9CXC - chains B and L of the 7 polymer chains in the assembly; structure by electron microscopy, 3.30 A resolution.

[Chain B]
Protein: Gamma-aminobutyric acid receptor subunit alpha-1
From: Homo sapiens
UniProt: P14867 (GBRA1_HUMAN); residues 1-429 here correspond to UniProt positions 28-456 (UniProt number = residue number + 27)
Chain sequence (429 residues; row label = number of the first residue in the row):
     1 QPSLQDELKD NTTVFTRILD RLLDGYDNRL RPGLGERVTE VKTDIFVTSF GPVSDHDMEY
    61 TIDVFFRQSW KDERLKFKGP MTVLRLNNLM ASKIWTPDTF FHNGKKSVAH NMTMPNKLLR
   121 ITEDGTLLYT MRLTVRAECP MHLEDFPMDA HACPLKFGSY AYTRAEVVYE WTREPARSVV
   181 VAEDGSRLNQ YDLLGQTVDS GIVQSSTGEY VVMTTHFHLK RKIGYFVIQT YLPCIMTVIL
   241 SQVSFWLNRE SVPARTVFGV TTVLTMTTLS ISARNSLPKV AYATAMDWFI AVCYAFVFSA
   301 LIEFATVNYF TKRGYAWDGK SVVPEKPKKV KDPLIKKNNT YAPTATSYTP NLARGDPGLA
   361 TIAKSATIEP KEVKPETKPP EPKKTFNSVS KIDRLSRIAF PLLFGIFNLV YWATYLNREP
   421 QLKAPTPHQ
Not modelled in the structure: 1-9, 312-387, 419-429
UniProt features mapped onto this chain:
  - binding site (4-aminobutanoate): Arg67, Thr130
  - binding site (3alpha-hydroxy-5alpha-pregnan-11,20-dione): Trp246
  - glycosylation (N-linked (GlcNAc...) asparagine): Asn11, Asn111
Disulfides: Cys139-Cys153
Glycans and other covalent adducts: N-acetylglucosamine (NAG) linked to Asn111
Ligand contacts:
  - gamma-amino-butanoic acid (ABU): Phe65, Arg67, Leu118, Thr130
  - PIO ([(2R)-2-octanoyloxy-3-[oxidanyl-[(1R,2R,3S,4R,5R,6S)-2,3,6-tris(oxidanyl)-4,5-diphosphonooxy-cyclohexyl]oxy-phosphoryl]oxy-propyl] octanoate): Arg249, Thr306, Phe310, Ser388, Val389, Ser390, Lys391, Ile392, Leu395

[Chain L]
Protein: Kappa Fab_1F4 Light Chain
From: Mus musculus
Chain sequence (213 residues; each row starts with the number of its first residue):
     1 NIVMTQSPKS MSMSVGERVT LSCKASEYVG TYVSWYQQKP EQSPKLLIYG ASNRYTGVPD
    61 RFTGSGSATD FTLTIGSVQA EDLADYHCGQ SYSYPTFGAG TKLELKRADA APTVSIFPPS
   121 SEQLTSGGAS VVCFLNNFYP KDINVKWKID GSERQNGVLN SWTDQDSKDS TYSMSSTLTL
   181 TKDEYERHNS YTCEATHKTS TSPIVKSFNR NEC
Not modelled in the structure: 107-213
Disulfides: Cys23-Cys88

[Interface between chain B and chain L]
Contacting residue pairs (19; chain B residue first):
  Trp171(B) with Tyr32(L), hydrogen bond
  Glu174(B) with Ser93(L); Tyr94(L)
  Pro175(B) with Tyr32(L), hydrophobic; Ser91(L); Tyr92(L)
  Ala176(B) with Tyr92(L), hydrogen bond (backbone-backbone)
  Arg177(B) with Tyr94(L)
  Gln196(B) with Tyr92(L)
  Thr197(B) with Tyr28(L); Tyr92(L)
  Val198(B) with Tyr28(L), hydrogen bond (backbone-side chain); Tyr92(L)
  Asp199(B) with Tyr28(L); Gly30(L); Thr31(L), hydrogen bond; Tyr32(L)
  Ser200(B) with Thr31(L); Tyr32(L), hydrogen bond
Interface residues without a listed pair, chain B (12 interface residues in all): Arg164, Glu170
Interface residues without a listed pair, chain L (10 interface residues in all): Tyr49, Asn53

[Summary]
12 residues of chain B and 10 residues of chain L are in contact, with 5 hydrogen bonds. Polar contacts
include Trp171(B)-Tyr32(L), Val198(B)-Tyr28(L) and Asp199(B)-Thr31(L). Ligands of chain B:
gamma-amino-butanoic acid and compound PIO. N-acetylglucosamine is covalently linked to Asn111(B).
Here chain B is Gamma-aminobutyric acid receptor subunit alpha-1 (Homo sapiens) and chain L is Kappa Fab_1F4
Light Chain (Mus musculus). Entry 9CXC (Native human GABAA receptor of beta3-alpha1-gamma2-beta2-alpha2
assembly) was determined by electron microscopy (same publication as 9CRS, 9CRV, 9CSB, 9CT0, 9CTJ, 9CTP and 6
further entries).
